Entry 7TC9 (electron microscopy, 5.08 A resolution (low resolution: residue-level contacts below are approximate; hydrogen-bond / salt-bridge calls are withheld)); this record covers chains H and L of the 3 polymer chains in the assembly.

Chain H:
Name: Heavy chain of antibody A19-46.1
From: Homo sapiens
Notes: antibody fragment or engineered binder
Amino-acid sequence (231 residues; each row starts with the number of its first residue):
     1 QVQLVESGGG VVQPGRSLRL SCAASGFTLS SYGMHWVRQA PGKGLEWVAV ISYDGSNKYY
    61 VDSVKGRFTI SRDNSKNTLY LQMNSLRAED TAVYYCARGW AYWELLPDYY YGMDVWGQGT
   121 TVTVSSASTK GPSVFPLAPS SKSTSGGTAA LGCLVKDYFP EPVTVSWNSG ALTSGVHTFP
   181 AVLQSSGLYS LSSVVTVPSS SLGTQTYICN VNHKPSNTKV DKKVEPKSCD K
Disulfide bonds: C22-C96, C153-C209

Chain L:
Name: Light chain of antibody A19-46.1
From: Homo sapiens
Notes: antibody fragment or engineered binder
Amino-acid sequence (216 residues; each row starts with the number of its first residue):
     1 QTVVTQEPSF SVSPGGTVTL TCGLSSGSVS TAYFPSWYQQ TPGQAPRTLI YGTNTRSSGV
    61 PDRFSGSILG NKAALTITGA QADDESDYYC VLYMGRGIVV FGGGTKLTVL GQPKAAPSVT
   121 LFPPSSEELQ ANKATLVCLI SDFYPGAVTV AWKADSSPVK AGVETTTPSK QSNNKYAASS
   181 YLSLTPEQWK SHRSYSCQVT HEGSTVEKTV APTECS
Disulfide bonds: C22-C90, C138-C197

How chain H and chain L interact:
Residue-residue contacts (51; chain H residue first):
  V37(H) with F101(L)
  G44(H) with Y89(L)
  L45(H) with Y89(L); F101(L)
  E46(H) with F101(L)
  W47(H) with G97(L); V99(L); F101(L)
  Y59(H) with R96(L); G97(L)
  Y60(H) with G97(L)
  E104(H) with F34(L)
  L106(H) with R96(L)
  P107(H) with Y33(L); R96(L)
  D108(H) with F34(L); Y93(L); R96(L)
  Y109(H) with Y93(L); R96(L); V99(L)
  Y110(H) with Y93(L)
  G112(H) with Y38(L); Y93(L)
  M113(H) with Y38(L); T48(L)
  D114(H) with T48(L)
  W116(H) with Q44(L); A45(L); P46(L)
  G117(H) with A45(L)
  F135(H) with E127(L)
  P136(H) with E127(L)
  L137(H) with F122(L)
  A138(H) with F122(L)
  P139(H) with F122(L)
  K142(H) with E214(L)
  K156(H) with K133(L)
  F179(H) with L139(L); S179(L)
  V182(H) with E164(L); T165(L); T166(L)
  L183(H) with E164(L)
  Q184(H) with E164(L)
  S185(H) with E164(L)
  S190(H) with Y181(L)
  L191(H) with Y181(L)
  S192(H) with Y181(L)
  V194(H) with L139(L)
  K227(H) with S125(L)
Other interface residues (no listed pair), chain H (39 interface residues in all): L105, Y111, L154, P180
Other interface residues (no listed pair), chain L (29 interface residues in all): I98, G102, E128, A177, A178

In short:
The interface between chain H and chain L involves 39 residues on one side and 29 on the other.
Here chain H is Heavy chain of antibody A19-46.1 and chain L is Light chain of antibody A19-46.1, both from
Homo sapiens. Entry 7TC9 (Locally refined region of SARS-CoV-2 spike in complex with antibody A19-46.1) was
determined by electron microscopy (same publication as 7TCA).
